PDB entry 7SIG | X-ray diffraction, 1.74 A resolution | chains A and C of the 3 polymer chains in the assembly

Chain A:
Protein: MHC class I antigen
From: Homo sapiens
Reference sequence: F4NBT2 (F4NBT2_HUMAN); residues 1-276 here correspond to UniProt positions 25-300 (UniProt number = residue number + 24)
Sequence (276 residues; each row starts with the number of its first residue):
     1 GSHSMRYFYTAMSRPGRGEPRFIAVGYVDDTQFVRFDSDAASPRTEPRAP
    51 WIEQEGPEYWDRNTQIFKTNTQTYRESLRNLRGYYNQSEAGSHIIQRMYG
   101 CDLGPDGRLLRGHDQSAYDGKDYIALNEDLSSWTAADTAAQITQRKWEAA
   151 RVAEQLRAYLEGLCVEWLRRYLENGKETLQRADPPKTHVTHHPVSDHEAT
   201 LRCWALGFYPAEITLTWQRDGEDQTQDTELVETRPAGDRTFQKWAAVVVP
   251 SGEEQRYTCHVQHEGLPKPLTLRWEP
Disulfide bonds: Cys101-Cys164, Cys203-Cys259
Ligand contacts: citrate anion (FLC): Arg111, His113, Gln115, Ala125
Reported in the primary citation:
  - specificity-determining residues: Ser116

Chain C:
Protein: Reverse transcriptase peptide NPDIVIYQY
Reference sequence: P03366 (POL_HV1B1); residues 1-9 here correspond to UniProt positions 774-782 (UniProt number = residue number + 773)
Sequence (9 residues; each row starts with the number of its first residue):
     1 NPDIVIYQY

How chain A and chain C interact:
Residue-residue contacts (49; chain A residue first):
  Met5(A) - Asn1(C)
  Tyr7(A) - Asn1(C)  hydrogen bond (side chain-backbone)
  Tyr7(A) - Pro2(C)
  Tyr9(A) - Pro2(C)
  Tyr59(A) - Asn1(C)
  Arg62(A) - Asn1(C)
  Arg62(A) - Ile4(C)
  Asn63(A) - Asn1(C)  hydrogen bond
  Asn63(A) - Pro2(C)
  Ile66(A) - Pro2(C)
  Ile66(A) - Asp3(C)
  Ile66(A) - Ile4(C)  hydrophobic
  Ile66(A) - Ile6(C)
  Phe67(A) - Pro2(C)  hydrophobic
  Thr69(A) - Ile6(C)
  Asn70(A) - Ile6(C)
  Thr73(A) - Ile6(C)
  Thr73(A) - Tyr7(C)
  Thr73(A) - Gln8(C)
  Tyr74(A) - Tyr9(C)  hydrogen bond
  Glu76(A) - Gln8(C)
  Ser77(A) - Gln8(C)
  Ser77(A) - Tyr9(C)  hydrogen bond (side chain-backbone)
  Asn80(A) - Gln8(C)  hydrogen bond
  Asn80(A) - Tyr9(C)  hydrogen bond (side chain-backbone)
  Leu81(A) - Tyr9(C)  hydrophobic
  Tyr84(A) - Tyr9(C)  hydrogen bond (side chain-backbone)
  Arg97(A) - Tyr9(C)  hydrogen bond
  Tyr99(A) - Pro2(C)
  Tyr99(A) - Asp3(C)  hydrogen bond (side chain-backbone)
  Ser116(A) - Tyr9(C)  hydrogen bond
  Tyr123(A) - Tyr9(C)  hydrophobic
  Thr143(A) - Tyr9(C)  hydrogen bond (side chain-backbone)
  Lys146(A) - Tyr9(C)  hydrogen bond (side chain-backbone)
  Trp147(A) - Tyr7(C)
  Trp147(A) - Gln8(C)  hydrogen bond (side chain-backbone)
  Trp147(A) - Tyr9(C)
  Ala150(A) - Tyr7(C)  hydrophobic
  Val152(A) - Val5(C)  hydrophobic
  Val152(A) - Tyr7(C)  hydrophobic
  Gln155(A) - Val5(C)
  Gln155(A) - Tyr7(C)  hydrogen bond
  Leu156(A) - Asp3(C)
  Leu156(A) - Val5(C)  hydrophobic
  Tyr159(A) - Asn1(C)  hydrogen bond (side chain-backbone)
  Tyr159(A) - Pro2(C)
  Tyr159(A) - Asp3(C)
  Trp167(A) - Asn1(C)
  Tyr171(A) - Asn1(C)  hydrogen bond (side chain-backbone)
Also at the interface, not in a pair above, chain A (33 interface residues in all): Ile95, Asp114
Interface features reported in the paper:
  - specific contacts: Arg97(A)-Tyr9(C) (hydrogen bond)
  - interface residues, chain C: Pro2(C)

Summary:
Chain A and chain C form an interface of 33 and 9 residues respectively, with 16 hydrogen bonds. Polar
contacts include Tyr7(A)-Asn1(C), Asn63(A)-Asn1(C) and Tyr74(A)-Tyr9(C). The authors report a hydrogen bond
between Arg97(A) and Tyr9(C). Chain A binds citrate anion. From the paper: the interface residue Pro2(C); the
specificity determinant Ser116(A).
Chain A is MHC class I antigen (Homo sapiens) and chain C is Reverse transcriptase peptide NPDIVIYQY; the
structure, Crystal Structure of HLA B*3501 in complex with NPDIVIYQY, an 9-mer epitope from HIV-I, was
determined by X-ray diffraction together with 7SIF and 7SIH from the same study.
